6XP0 - chains A and D of the 5 polymer chains in the assembly; structure by X-ray diffraction, 1.95 A resolution.

[Chain A (and D)]
Name: Pyrroline-5-carboxylate reductase 1, mitochondrial
From: Homo sapiens
Notes: EC 1.5.1.2; chain D of this document is another copy of the same molecule, construct and numbering; everything in this record applies to it too
UniProt: P32322 (P5CR1_HUMAN); residues 1-300 here = UniProt positions 1-300
Chain sequence (322 residues; row label = number of the first residue in the row; numbers below 1 keep their minus sign (Met-21 is residue -21)):
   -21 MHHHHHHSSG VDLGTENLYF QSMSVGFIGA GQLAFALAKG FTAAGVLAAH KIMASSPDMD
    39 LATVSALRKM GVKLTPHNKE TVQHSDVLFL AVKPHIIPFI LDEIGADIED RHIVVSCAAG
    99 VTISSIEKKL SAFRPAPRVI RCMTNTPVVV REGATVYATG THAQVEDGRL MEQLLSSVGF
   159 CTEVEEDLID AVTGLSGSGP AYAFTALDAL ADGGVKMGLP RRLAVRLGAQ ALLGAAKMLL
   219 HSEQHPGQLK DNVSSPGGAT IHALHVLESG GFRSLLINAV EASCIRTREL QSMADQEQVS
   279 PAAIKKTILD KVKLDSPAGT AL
Unresolved in the structure: -21 to -2, 36-38, 274-300 (chain D: -21 to -3, 274-300)
Construct notes: initiating methionine (-21); expression tag (-20 to 0)
Small-molecule neighbours:
  - 1-formyl-L-proline (FPK), molecule 1: Ala97, Met121, Thr171, Gly175, Ser176, Leu268
  - 1-formyl-L-proline (FPK), molecule 2: Val231, Ser232, Ser233, Gly236, Ala237, Thr238
Swiss-Prot annotation at these positions:
  - binding site (NADP(+)): Ile6 to Leu11, Ser34, Asn56, Ala69 to Pro72, Cys95 to Ala97
  - binding site (NADPH): Ala8, Gln10, Leu11, Ser34, Asp36, Asn56, Val70, Lys71, Ala97, Asn230
  - binding site (L-proline): Glu164, Ala237, Thr238
  - modified residue: Ser2 (N-acetylserine), Ser278 (Phosphoserine)
  - natural variant: Arg119 (R119G: In ARCL2B; R119H: In ARCL2B), Ala179 (A179T: In ARCL2B), Gly206 (G206R: In ARCL2B; G206W: In ARCL2B), Gly248 (G248E: In ARCL3B), Arg251 (R251H: In ARCL3B), Ala257 (A257T: In ARCL3B), Arg266 (R266Q: In ARCL2B)
  - mutagenesis: Glu221 (E221A: Reduced enzyme activity), Thr238 (T238A: Decreased pyrroline-5-carboxylate reductase activity)
Reported in the primary citation:
  - binding site for 1-formyl-L-proline: Ser233, Ala237, Thr238
  - conformationally variable residues (side-chain flip): His223, Val231
  - self-association interface (contacts with another copy of this molecule); pairs are residue here / residue on that copy: His223-Asp229 (salt bridge)

[How chain A and chain D interact]
Pairs across the interface (19; chain A residue first):
  His223(A) - Gln226(D)  hydrogen bond
  His223(A) - Asp229(D)  salt bridge
  Gln226(A) - His223(D)  hydrogen bond
  Asp229(A) - His223(D)  salt bridge
  His243(A) - Ser252(D)
  His243(A) - Ile255(D)
  His243(A) - Asn256(D)  hydrogen bond
  His243(A) - Glu259(D)
  Glu246(A) - Arg251(D)
  Glu246(A) - Ser252(D)
  Ser247(A) - Ser252(D)
  Arg251(A) - Glu246(D)
  Arg251(A) - Arg251(D)
  Ser252(A) - His243(D)
  Ser252(A) - Glu246(D)
  Ser252(A) - Ser247(D)
  Ile255(A) - His243(D)
  Asn256(A) - His243(D)  hydrogen bond
  Glu259(A) - His243(D)
Other interface residues (no listed pair), chain A (12 interface residues in all): Gly249
Other interface residues (no listed pair), chain D (12 interface residues in all): Gly249

[Summary]
The chain A/chain D interface involves 12 residues from each chain, with 4 hydrogen bonds and 2 salt bridges.
Polar contacts include His223(A)-Asp229(D), His223(A)-Gln226(D) and His243(A)-Asn256(D). Chain A binds
1-formyl-L-proline. The paper reports a binding site for 1-formyl-L-proline at Ser233(A), Ala237(A) and
Thr238(A); conformational variability at His223(A) and Val231(A).
Both chains are Pyrroline-5-carboxylate reductase 1, mitochondrial (Homo sapiens). Entry 6XP0 (Structure of
human PYCR1 complexed with N-formyl L-proline) was determined by X-ray diffraction together with 6XOZ, 6XP1,
6XP2 and 6XP3 from the same study.
